8EHA - chains B and J of the 8 polymer chains in the assembly; structure by electron microscopy, 3.70 A resolution.

# Chain B
Molecule: template DNA
Sequence (32 nucleotides; row label = number of the first residue in the row):
     1 CTCTGAATCTCTTCCAGCACACATCAGGACGC
Not modelled in the structure: 1

# Chain J
Name: DNA-directed RNA polymerase subunit beta'
Source organism: Escherichia coli
Notes: EC 2.7.7.6
UniProtKB: C3SIA2 (C3SIA2_ECOLX); numbering as in UniProt (aligned over 2-1407)
Amino-acid sequence (1407 residues; numbered 1 to 1407; the number before each row is that of its first residue):
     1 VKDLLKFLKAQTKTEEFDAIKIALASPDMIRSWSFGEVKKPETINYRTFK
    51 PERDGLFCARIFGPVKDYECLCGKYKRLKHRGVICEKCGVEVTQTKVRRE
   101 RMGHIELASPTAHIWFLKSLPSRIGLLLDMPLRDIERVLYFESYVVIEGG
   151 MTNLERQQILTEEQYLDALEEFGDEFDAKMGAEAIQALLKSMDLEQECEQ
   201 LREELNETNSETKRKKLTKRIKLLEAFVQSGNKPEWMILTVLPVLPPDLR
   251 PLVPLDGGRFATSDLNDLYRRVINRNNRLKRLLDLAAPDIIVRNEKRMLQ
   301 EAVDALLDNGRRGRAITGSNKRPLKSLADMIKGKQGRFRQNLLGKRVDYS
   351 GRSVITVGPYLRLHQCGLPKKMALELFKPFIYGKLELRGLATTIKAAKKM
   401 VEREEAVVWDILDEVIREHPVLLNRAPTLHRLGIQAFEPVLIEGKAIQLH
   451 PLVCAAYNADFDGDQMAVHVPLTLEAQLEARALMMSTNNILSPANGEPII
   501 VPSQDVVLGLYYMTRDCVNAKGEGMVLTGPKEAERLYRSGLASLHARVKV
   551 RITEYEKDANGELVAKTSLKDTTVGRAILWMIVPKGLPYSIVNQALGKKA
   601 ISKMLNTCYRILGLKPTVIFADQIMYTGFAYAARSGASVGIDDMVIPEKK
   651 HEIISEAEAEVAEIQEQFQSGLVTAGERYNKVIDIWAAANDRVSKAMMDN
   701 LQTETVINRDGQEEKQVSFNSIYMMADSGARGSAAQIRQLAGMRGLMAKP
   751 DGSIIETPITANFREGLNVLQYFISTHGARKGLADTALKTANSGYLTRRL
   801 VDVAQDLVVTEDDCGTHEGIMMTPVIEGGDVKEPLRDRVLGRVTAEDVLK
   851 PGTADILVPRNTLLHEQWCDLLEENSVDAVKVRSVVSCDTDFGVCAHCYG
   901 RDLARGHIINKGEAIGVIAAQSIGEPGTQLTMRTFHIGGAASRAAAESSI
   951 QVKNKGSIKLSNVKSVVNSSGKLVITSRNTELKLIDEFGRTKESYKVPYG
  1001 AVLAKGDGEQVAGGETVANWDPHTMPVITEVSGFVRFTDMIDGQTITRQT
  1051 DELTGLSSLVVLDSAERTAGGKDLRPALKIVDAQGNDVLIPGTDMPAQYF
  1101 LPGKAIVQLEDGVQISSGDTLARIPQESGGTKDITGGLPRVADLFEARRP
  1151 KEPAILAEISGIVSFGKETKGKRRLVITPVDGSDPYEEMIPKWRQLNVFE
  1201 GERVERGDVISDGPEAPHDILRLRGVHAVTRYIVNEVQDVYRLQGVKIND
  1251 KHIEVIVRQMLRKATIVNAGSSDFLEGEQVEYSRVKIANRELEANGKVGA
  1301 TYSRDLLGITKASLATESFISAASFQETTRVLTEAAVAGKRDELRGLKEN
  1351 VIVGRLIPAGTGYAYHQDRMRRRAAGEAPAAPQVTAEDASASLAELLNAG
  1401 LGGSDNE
Not modelled in the structure: 1-15, 1374-1407
Differences from the reference sequence: expression tag (1)
Ion coordination: Zn2+ site 1: Cys70, Cys72, Cys85, Cys88; Mg2+: Asp460, Asp462 (shared with 1 residue of chain R); Zn2+ site 2: Cys814, Cys888, Cys895, Cys898

# Chain B / chain J interface
Residue-residue contacts (35; chain B residue first):
  DT4(B) - Asn209(J)  phosphate contact
  DT4(B) - Ser210(J)  sugar contact
  DT4(B) - Lys213(J)  phosphate contact
  DG5(B) - Ser210(J)  hydrogen bond to the phosphate
  DG5(B) - Glu211(J)  hydrogen bond to the phosphate
  DG5(B) - Thr212(J)  phosphate contact
  DT12(B) - Leu120(J)  sugar contact
  DT13(B) - Arg311(J)  salt bridge to the phosphate
  DT13(B) - Glu1327(J)  sugar contact
  DT13(B) - Thr1329(J)  phosphate contact
  DC14(B) - Gln1326(J)  sugar contact
  DC14(B) - Glu1327(J)  hydrogen bond to the phosphate
  DC15(B) - Arg339(J)  salt bridge to the phosphate
  DC15(B) - Ala791(J)  phosphate contact
  DC15(B) - Tyr795(J)  sugar contact
  DA16(B) - Lys334(J)  salt bridge to the phosphate
  DA16(B) - Ala787(J)  base contact
  DA16(B) - Thr790(J)  base contact
  DA16(B) - Ala791(J)  sugar contact
  DG17(B) - Lys334(J)  salt bridge to the phosphate
  DG17(B) - Arg339(J)  salt bridge to the phosphate
  DG17(B) - Ala426(J)  base contact
  DG17(B) - Pro427(J)  base contact
  DC18(B) - Arg352(J)  hydrogen bond to the base
  DC18(B) - Ala426(J)  sugar contact
  DA19(B) - Arg346(J)  salt bridge to the phosphate
  DA19(B) - Arg352(J)  hydrogen bond to the sugar
  DC25(B) - Thr262(J)  base contact
  DA26(B) - Leu255(J)  base contact
  DA26(B) - Arg259(J)  base contact
  DA26(B) - Phe260(J)  sugar contact
  DA26(B) - Ala261(J)  base contact
  DA26(B) - Thr262(J)  hydrogen bond to the base
  DG27(B) - Tyr46(J)  hydrogen bond to the phosphate
  DG27(B) - Arg270(J)  base contact
Interface residues without a listed pair, chain J (30 interface residues in all): Gly794, Arg798, Met932

# Summary
The interface between chain B and chain J involves 13 residues on one side and 30 on the other; the contacts
include 7 hydrogen bonds and 6 salt bridges. Polar contacts include DC18(B)-Arg352(J), DA26(B)-Thr262(J) and
DA19(B)-Arg352(J). The Mg2+ site is built by Asp460(J) and Asp462(J).
Here chain B is template DNA and chain J is DNA-directed RNA polymerase subunit beta' (Escherichia coli).
Entry 8EHA (Cryo-EM structure of his-elemental paused elongation complex with a folded TL and a rotated RH-FL
(out)) was determined by electron microscopy together with 8EG7, 8EG8, 8EGB, 8EH8, 8EH9, 8EHF and 8EHI from
the same study.
